Entry 5R49 (X-ray diffraction, 1.05 A resolution); this record covers chains C and D of the 5 polymer chains in the assembly.

# Chain C
Molecule: gamma-chymotrypsin
Source organism: Bos taurus
Notes: EC 3.4.21.1
UniProt: P00766 (CTRA_BOVIN); residues 149-245 here = UniProt positions 149-245
Sequence (97 residues; row label = number of the first residue in the row):
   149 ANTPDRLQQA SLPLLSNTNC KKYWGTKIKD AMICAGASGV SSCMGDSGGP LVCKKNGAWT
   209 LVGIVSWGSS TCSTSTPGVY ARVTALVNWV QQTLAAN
Disulfide bonds: Cys168-Cys182, Cys191-Cys220
Swiss-Prot annotation at these positions:
  - active site: Ser195 (Charge relay system)

# Chain D
Molecule: peptide SWPW
Source organism: Bos taurus
Sequence (4 residues; numbered 426 to 429; the number before each row is that of its first residue):
   426 SWPW

# How chain C and chain D interact
Contacting residue pairs - 25 pairs, chain C then chain D:
  Trp172(C) - Ser426(D)
  Lys175(C) - Ser426(D)
  Ser189(C) - Trp429(D)
  Ser190(C) - Trp429(D)
  Cys191(C) - Trp429(D)
  Met192(C) - Trp427(D)
  Met192(C) - Pro428(D)
  Met192(C) - Trp429(D)
  Gly193(C) - Trp429(D)  hydrogen bond (backbone-backbone)
  Asp194(C) - Trp429(D)
  Ser195(C) - Pro428(D)
  Ser195(C) - Trp429(D)  covalent bond
  Val213(C) - Trp429(D)  hydrophobic
  Ser214(C) - Pro428(D)
  Ser214(C) - Trp429(D)  hydrogen bond (backbone-backbone)
  Trp215(C) - Ser426(D)
  Trp215(C) - Trp427(D)
  Trp215(C) - Trp429(D)
  Gly216(C) - Ser426(D)
  Gly216(C) - Trp427(D)  hydrogen bond (backbone-backbone)
  Gly216(C) - Trp429(D)
  Ser217(C) - Trp429(D)  hydrogen bond (backbone-side chain)
  Ser218(C) - Ser426(D)
  Ser218(C) - Trp427(D)
  Gly226(C) - Trp429(D)
Also at the interface, not in a pair above, chain C (19 interface residues in all): Cys220, Val227, Tyr228

# Overview
Chain C and chain D form an interface of 19 and 4 residues respectively, with 1 covalent bond and 4 hydrogen
bonds. Polar pairs include Ser217(C)-Trp429(D), Gly193(C)-Trp429(D) and Ser214(C)-Trp429(D). From UniProt:
active-site residue Ser195(C) on chain C.
Here chain C is gamma-chymotrypsin and chain D is peptide SWPW, both from Bos taurus. Entry 5R49 (Crystal
Structure of gamma-Chymotrypsin at pH 5.6, cryo temperature) was determined by X-ray diffraction.
